PDB entry 2KFH | solution NMR | chains A and B

[Chain A]
Molecule: EH domain-containing protein 1
Source organism: Homo sapiens
Notes: fragment: EH domain, residues 435-534
UniProtKB: Q9H4M9 (EHD1_HUMAN); residues 40-139 here correspond to UniProt positions 435-534 (UniProt number = residue number + 395)
Amino-acid sequence (105 residues; numbered 35 to 139; the number before each row is that of its first residue):
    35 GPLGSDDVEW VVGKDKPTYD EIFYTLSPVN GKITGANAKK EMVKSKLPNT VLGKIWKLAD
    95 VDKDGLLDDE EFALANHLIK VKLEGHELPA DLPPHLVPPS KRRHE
Sequence notes: expression tag (35-39)
Swiss-Prot annotation at these positions:
  - binding site (Ca(2+)): D94, D96, D98, E105
  - modified residue: S61 (Phosphoserine)

[Chain B]
Molecule: Rab11-FIP2 GPF peptide FNYESTGPFTAK
Amino-acid sequence (12 residues; numbered 143 to 154; the number before each row is that of its first residue):
   143 FNYESTGPFT AK

[Interface between chain A and chain B]
Contacting residue pairs (10):
  G69(A) - P150(B)
  K73(A) - P150(B)
  K73(A) - F151(B)
  M76(A) - F151(B)
  L86(A) - F151(B)
  G87(A) - F151(B)
  W90(A) - T148(B)
  W90(A) - G149(B)
  W90(A) - P150(B)
  W90(A) - F151(B)
Other interface residues (no listed pair), chain A (7 interface residues in all): A72
Other interface residues (no listed pair), chain B (5 interface residues in all): T152

[Overview]
7 residues of chain A face 5 of chain B across their interface. From UniProt: 4 Ca2+-binding residues on chain
A.
Chain A is EH domain-containing protein 1 (Homo sapiens) and chain B is Rab11-FIP2 GPF peptide FNYESTGPFTAK;
the structure, Structure of the C-terminal domain of EHD1 with FNYESTGPFTAK, was determined by solution NMR
together with 2KFF and 2KFG from the same study.
